Entry 8ZJR (electron microscopy, 3.30 A resolution); this record covers chains H and J of the 11 polymer chains in the assembly.

== Chain H ==
Name: Histone H2B type 1-K
Organism: Homo sapiens
Reference sequence: O60814 (H2B1K_HUMAN); numbering as in UniProt (aligned over 1-126)
Sequence (130 residues; each row starts with the number of its first residue; numbers below 1 keep their minus sign (Met-3 is residue -3)):
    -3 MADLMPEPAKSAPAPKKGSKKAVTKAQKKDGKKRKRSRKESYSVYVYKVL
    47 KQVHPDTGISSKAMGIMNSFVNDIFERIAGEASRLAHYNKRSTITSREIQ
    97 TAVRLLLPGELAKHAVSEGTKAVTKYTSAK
Not modelled in the structure: -3 to 31
Sequence notes: initiating methionine (-3); expression tag (-2 to 0)
Swiss-Prot annotation at these positions:
  - modified residue: Pro2 (N-acetylproline), Glu3 (ADP-ribosyl glutamic acid), Lys6 (N6-(2-hydroxyisobutyryl)lysine), Ser7 (ADP-ribosylserine), Lys12 (N6-(beta-hydroxybutyryl)lysine), Lys13 (N6-(2-hydroxyisobutyryl)lysine), Ser15 (Phosphoserine), Lys16 (N6-acetyllysine), Lys17 (N6-(beta-hydroxybutyryl)lysine), Lys21 (N6-(2-hydroxyisobutyryl)lysine), Lys24 (N6-(2-hydroxyisobutyryl)lysine), Lys25 (N6-(2-hydroxyisobutyryl)lysine), Lys35 (N6-(2-hydroxyisobutyryl)lysine), Glu36 (PolyADP-ribosyl glutamic acid), Ser37 (Phosphoserine), Lys44 (N6-(2-hydroxyisobutyryl)lysine), Lys47 (N6-(2-hydroxyisobutyryl)lysine), Lys58 (N6,N6-dimethyllysine), Arg80 (Dimethylated arginine), Lys86 (N6,N6,N6-trimethyllysine) and 6 more in UniProt
  - glycosylation: Ser113 (O-linked (GlcNAc) serine)
  - cross-link (Glycyl lysine isopeptide (Lys-Gly)): Lys6 (interchain with G-Cter in SUMO2), Lys21 (interchain with G-Cter in SUMO2), Lys35 (interchain with G-Cter in ubiquitin), Lys121 (interchain with G-Cter in ubiquitin)

== Chain J ==
Molecule: 147-nt DNA strand
Organism: synthetic construct
Sequence (147 nucleotides; numbered 1 to 147; the number before each row is that of its first residue):
     1 ATCCTCTTCCGATCTGCTTACCCAAGCGGCATGACCGTGAACCACCTCAC
    51 CAACCCACGCGTTACTATGCCCAGTCGGCTCTATTCATCGAAGGGATCAT
   101 GCTTGCACCCTAACCAAGATCGGAAGAGCGTCGTGTAACGTGTGGAT
Not modelled in the structure: 1-10, 142-147

== Chain H / chain J interface ==
Residue-residue contacts (13):
  Arg34(H) with DC42(J), sugar contact; DC43(J), salt bridge to the phosphate
  Tyr43(H) with DA34(J), hydrogen bond to the phosphate
  Gly54(H) with DA34(J), phosphate contact
  Ile55(H) with DA34(J), hydrogen bond to the phosphate
  Ser56(H) with DG33(J), phosphate contact
  Ser57(H) with DG33(J), hydrogen bond to the phosphate
  Arg87(H) with DC54(J), phosphate contact; DC55(J), salt bridge to the phosphate
  Ser88(H) with DA53(J), hydrogen bond to the phosphate; DC54(J), hydrogen bond to the phosphate
  Thr89(H) with DA53(J), phosphate contact; DC54(J), hydrogen bond to the phosphate
Interface residues without a listed pair, chain H (12 interface residues in all): Ser33, Lys58, Lys86
Interface residues without a listed pair, chain J (9 interface residues in all): DC35, DG118

== Overview ==
12 residues of chain H and 9 residues of chain J are in contact, with 6 hydrogen bonds and 2 salt bridges.
Polar pairs include Tyr43(H)-DA34(J), Ile55(H)-DA34(J) and Ser57(H)-DG33(J).
Here chain H is Histone H2B type 1-K (Homo sapiens) and chain J is a 147-nt DNA strand (synthetic construct).
Entry 8ZJR (Structure of nucleosome-bound RFX5 complex) was determined by electron microscopy (same
publication as 8ZJT).
